PDB entry 2WHT | X-ray diffraction, 1.90 A resolution | chain A

== Chain A ==
Molecule: Large stokes shift fluorescent protein
Organism: Montipora sp. 20
UniProtKB: Q1JV70 (Q1JV70_9CNID); residues 0-221 here correspond to UniProt positions 1-222 (UniProt number = residue number + 1)
Sequence (240 residues; row label = number of the first residue in the row; note: 2 numbers in that range are skipped by the numbering (no residue carries them; nothing is unmodelled there); numbers below 1 keep their minus sign (Met-20 is residue -20)):
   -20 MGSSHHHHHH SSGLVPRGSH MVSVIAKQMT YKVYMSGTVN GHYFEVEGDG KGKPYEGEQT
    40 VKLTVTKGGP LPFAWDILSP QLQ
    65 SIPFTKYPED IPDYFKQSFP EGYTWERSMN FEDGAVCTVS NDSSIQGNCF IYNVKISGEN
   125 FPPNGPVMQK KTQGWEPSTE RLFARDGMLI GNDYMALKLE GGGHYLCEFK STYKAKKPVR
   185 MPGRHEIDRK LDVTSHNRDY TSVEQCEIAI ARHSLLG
Not modelled in the structure: -20 to 1, 220-221
Covalent attachments: covalent link Gln62-Ser65
Modified positions: Gln62 ([2-(3-carbamoyl-1-imino-propyl)-4-(4-hydroxy-benzylidene)-5-oxo-4,5-dihydro-imidazol-1-yl]-acetic acid; CRQ)
Sequence notes: chromophore (62, 62, 62)

== Overview ==
Chain A is Large stokes shift fluorescent protein (Montipora sp. 20); the structure, Fluorescent Protein
mKeima at pH 5.6, was determined by X-ray diffraction together with 2WHS and 2WHU from the same study.
